4IVZ - chains B and C of the 4 polymer chains in the assembly; structure by X-ray diffraction, 3.10 A resolution.

== Chain B ==
Protein: Regulatory protein
Source organism: Enterobacter sp
Reference sequence: Q8GGH0 (Q8GGH0_9ENTR); residue numbers follow UniProt; this construct covers 1-79
Sequence (82 residues; each row starts with the number of its first residue; numbers below 1 keep their minus sign (Gly-2 is residue -2)):
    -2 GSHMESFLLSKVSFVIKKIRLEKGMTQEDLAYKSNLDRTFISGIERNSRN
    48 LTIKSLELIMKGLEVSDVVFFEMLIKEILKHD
Not modelled in the structure: -2 to 1, 78-79
Differences from the reference sequence: expression tag (-2 to 0); engineered mutation Phe37 (Tyr in Q8GGH0)
What the authors report for this chain:
  - mutagenesis - Y37F, R46A (30 fold), S52A (5 fold): decreased binding to the 19-nt DNA strand (chain C)
  - mutagenesis - T36A: abolished binding to the 19-nt DNA strand (chain C)
  - binding site for the 19-nt DNA strand (chain C): Arg35, Thr36, Ser52
  - binding site for the 19-nt DNA strand: Arg46
  - specificity-determining residues: Thr36, Arg46

== Chain C ==
Molecule: 19-nt DNA strand
Sequence (19 nucleotides; row label = number of the first residue in the row):
     1 ATGTAGACTATAGTCGACA

== Chain B / chain C interface ==
Contacting residue pairs (18):
  Asn32(B) - DT14(C)  phosphate contact
  Leu33(B) - DG13(C)  phosphate contact
  Leu33(B) - DT14(C)  phosphate contact
  Asp34(B) - DT14(C)  hydrogen bond to the phosphate
  Asp34(B) - DC15(C)  base contact
  Arg35(B) - DA17(C)  base contact
  Thr36(B) - DT14(C)  base contact
  Thr36(B) - DC15(C)  base contact
  Thr36(B) - DG16(C)  base contact
  Phe37(B) - DG13(C)  phosphate contact
  Phe37(B) - DT14(C)  base contact
  Arg46(B) - DG13(C)  base contact
  Asn47(B) - DA12(C)  hydrogen bond to the phosphate
  Asn47(B) - DG13(C)  phosphate contact
  Leu48(B) - DG13(C)  phosphate contact
  Thr49(B) - DA12(C)  phosphate contact
  Thr49(B) - DG13(C)  hydrogen bond to the phosphate
  Ser52(B) - DG13(C)  hydrogen bond to the phosphate

== In short ==
Chain B and chain C form an interface of 11 and 6 residues respectively; the contacts include 4 hydrogen
bonds. Polar pairs include Asp34(B)-DT14(C), Asn47(B)-DA12(C) and Thr49(B)-DG13(C). The paper reports a
binding site for the 19-nt DNA strand (chain C) at Arg35(B), Thr36(B) and Ser52(B); Y37F, R46A and S52A of
chain B reduce binding to the 19-nt DNA strand (chain C).
Here chain B is Regulatory protein (Enterobacter sp) and chain C is a 19-nt DNA strand. Entry 4IVZ (A Y37F
mutant of C.Esp1396I bound to its highest affinity operator site OM) was determined by X-ray diffraction.
